8T0Z - chains I and K of the 12 polymer chains in the assembly; structure by electron microscopy, 3.30 A resolution.

== Chain I (and K) ==
Name: Glutaminase liver isoform, mitochondrial
Source organism: Homo sapiens
Notes: EC 3.5.1.2; chain K of this document is another copy of the same molecule, construct and numbering; everything in this record applies to it too
UniProtKB: Q9UI32 (GLSL_HUMAN); residue numbers follow UniProt; this construct covers 1-602
Amino-acid sequence (602 residues; row label = number of the first residue in the row):
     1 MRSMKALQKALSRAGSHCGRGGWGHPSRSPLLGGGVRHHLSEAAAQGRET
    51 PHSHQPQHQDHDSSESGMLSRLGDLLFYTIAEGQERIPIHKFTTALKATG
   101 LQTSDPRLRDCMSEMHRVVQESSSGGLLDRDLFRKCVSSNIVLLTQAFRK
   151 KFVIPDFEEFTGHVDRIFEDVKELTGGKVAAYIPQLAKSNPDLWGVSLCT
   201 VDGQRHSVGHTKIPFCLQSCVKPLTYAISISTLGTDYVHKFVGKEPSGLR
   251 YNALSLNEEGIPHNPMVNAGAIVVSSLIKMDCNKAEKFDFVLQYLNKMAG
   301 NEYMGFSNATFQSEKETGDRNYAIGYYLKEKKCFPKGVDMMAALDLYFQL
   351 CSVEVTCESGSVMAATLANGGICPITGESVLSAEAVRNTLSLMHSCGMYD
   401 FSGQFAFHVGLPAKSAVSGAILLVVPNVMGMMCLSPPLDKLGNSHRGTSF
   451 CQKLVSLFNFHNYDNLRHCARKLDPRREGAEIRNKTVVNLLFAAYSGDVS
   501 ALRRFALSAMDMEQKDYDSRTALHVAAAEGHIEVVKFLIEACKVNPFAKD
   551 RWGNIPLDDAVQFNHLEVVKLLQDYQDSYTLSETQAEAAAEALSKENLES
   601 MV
Unresolved in the structure: 1-68, 478-602
Sequence notes: engineered mutation A253 (Lys in Q9UI32)
Residues lining bound ligands: glutamine (GLN): Y182, Q218, S219, K222, Y251, N252, N268, E314, N321, Y347, C351, Y399, A416, V417
Reported in the primary citation:
  - mutagenesis - K253A: increased catalytic activity (citing earlier work)
  - mutagenesis - N308A: decreased catalytic activity
  - catalytic residues: S219, K222 (proposed by the authors, not directly observed)
  - catalytic residues: Y399
  - binding site for glutamine: Y182, Y251, E314, Y399

== Interface between chain I and chain K ==
Pairs across the interface (21; chain I residue first):
  L254(I) with L254(K), hydrophobic
  E316(I) with K329(K)
  D319(I) with Y326(K); K329(K), salt bridge; E330(K)
  R320(I) with Y327(K); E330(K), salt bridge; K331(K)
  Y322(I) with Y326(K), hydrophobic
  A323(I) with A323(K); Y326(K)
  Y326(I) with D319(K); Y322(K), hydrophobic; A323(K); Y326(K), hydrophobic
  Y327(I) with L254(K), hydrophobic; R320(K); A323(K)
  K329(I) with D319(K), salt bridge
  E330(I) with D319(K); R320(K), salt bridge
Also at the interface, not in a pair above, chain I (11 interface residues in all): K331
Also at the interface, not in a pair above, chain K (11 interface residues in all): E316
The authors on this interface:
  - interface residues, chain K: R320(K)

== In short ==
Chain I and chain K each contribute 11 residues to their interface, with 4 salt bridges. Polar contacts
include D319(I)-K329(K) and R320(I)-E330(K). Chain I binds glutamine. The paper reports catalytic residues
S219(I), K222(I) and Y399(I); K253A of chain I increases catalytic activity.
Both chains are Glutaminase liver isoform, mitochondrial (Homo sapiens). Entry 8T0Z (Human liver-type
glutaminase (K253A) with L-Gln, filamentous form) was determined by electron microscopy (same publication as
8SZJ and 8SZL).
